8TOB - chains OA and PA of the 44 polymer chains in the assembly; structure by electron microscopy, 3.14 A resolution.

[Chain OA (and PA)]
Name: Fimbrial protein
Organism: Acinetobacter genomosp. 16BJ
Notes: chain PA of this document is another copy of the same molecule, construct and numbering; everything in this record applies to it too
Reference sequence: N9RQW9 (N9RQW9_9GAMM); numbering as in UniProt (aligned over 9-78)
Sequence (70 residues; row label = number of the first residue in the row):
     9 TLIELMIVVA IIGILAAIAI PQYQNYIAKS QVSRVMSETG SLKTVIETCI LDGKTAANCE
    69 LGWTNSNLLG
Cystine bridges: Cys57-Cys67
Reported in the primary citation:
  - post-translational modification sites: Gly78

[Chain OA / chain PA interface]
Pairs across the interface - 9 pairs, chain OA then chain PA:
  Thr9(OA) - Val16(PA)
  Leu10(OA) - Glu12(PA)
  Leu10(OA) - Ile15(PA)  hydrophobic
  Leu10(OA) - Val16(PA)  hydrophobic
  Leu13(OA) - Val16(PA)  hydrophobic
  Leu13(OA) - Ile19(PA)  hydrophobic
  Leu13(OA) - Ile20(PA)  hydrophobic
  Met14(OA) - Ile19(PA)  hydrophobic
  Val16(OA) - Leu23(PA)  hydrophobic
Interface residues without a listed pair, chain OA (6 interface residues in all): Ile20

[Summary]
The chain OA/chain PA interface involves 6 residues from each chain. The paper reports a modification site at
Gly78(OA).
Both chains are Fimbrial protein (Acinetobacter genomosp. 16BJ). Entry 8TOB (Acinetobacter GP16 Type IV pilus)
was determined by electron microscopy (same publication as 8TOC, 8TV9, 8TVA, 8TW2 and 8TWC).
